5BNO - chains C and D of the 4 polymer chains in the assembly; structure by X-ray diffraction, 2.15 A resolution.

== Chain C ==
Name: Capsid protein VP3
From: Enterovirus D68
Reference sequence: Q68T42 (Q68T42_9ENTO); residues 1-247 here correspond to UniProt positions 318-564 (UniProt number = residue number + 317)
Sequence (247 residues; numbered 1 to 247; the number before each row is that of its first residue):
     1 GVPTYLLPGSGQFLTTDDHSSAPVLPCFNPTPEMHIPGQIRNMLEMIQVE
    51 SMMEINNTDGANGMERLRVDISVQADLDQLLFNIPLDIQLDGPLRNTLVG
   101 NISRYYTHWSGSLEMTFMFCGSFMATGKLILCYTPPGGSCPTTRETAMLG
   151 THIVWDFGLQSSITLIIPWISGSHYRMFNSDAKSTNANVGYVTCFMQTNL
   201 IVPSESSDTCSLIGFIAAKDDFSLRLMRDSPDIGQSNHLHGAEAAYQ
Swiss-Prot annotation at these positions:
  - binding site (N-acetylneuraminate): Asp-91, Arg-95, Pro-231, Asp-232, Ile-233

== Chain D ==
Name: Capsid protein VP4
From: Enterovirus D68
Reference sequence: Q68T42 (Q68T42_9ENTO); residues 1-68 here correspond to UniProt positions 2-69 (UniProt number = residue number + 1)
Sequence (68 residues; numbered 1 to 68; the number before each row is that of its first residue):
     1 GAQVTRQQTGTHENANIATNGSHITYNQINFYKDSYAASASKQDFSQDPS
    51 KFTEPVVEGLKAGAPVLK
Unresolved in the structure: 1-29, 68
Swiss-Prot annotation at these positions:
  - site: Lys-68 (Cleavage)
  - lipidation: Gly-1 (N-myristoyl glycine)

== Interface between chain C and chain D ==
Residue-residue contacts (37; chain C residue first):
  Asp-18(C) / Ser-39(D)
  Asp-18(C) / Ala-40(D)  hydrogen bond (side chain-backbone)
  Asp-18(C) / Lys-42(D)  salt bridge
  His-19(C) / Ser-39(D)
  Ser-20(C) / Asn-30(D)
  Ser-20(C) / Tyr-32(D)
  Ser-20(C) / Ala-37(D)
  Ser-20(C) / Ala-38(D)
  Ser-20(C) / Ser-39(D)
  Ser-21(C) / Tyr-32(D)
  Ser-21(C) / Ala-37(D)  hydrogen bond (backbone-backbone)
  Ala-22(C) / Tyr-32(D)  hydrogen bond (backbone-side chain)
  Pro-23(C) / Tyr-32(D)
  Pro-23(C) / Asp-34(D)
  Pro-23(C) / Tyr-36(D)
  Pro-23(C) / Ala-37(D)
  Val-24(C) / Tyr-36(D)
  Leu-25(C) / Tyr-36(D)  hydrogen bond (backbone-side chain)
  Pro-26(C) / Asp-34(D)
  Cys-27(C) / Asp-34(D)  hydrogen bond (backbone-side chain)
  Gly-38(C) / Phe-52(D)
  Gln-39(C) / Lys-51(D)  hydrogen bond (backbone-side chain)
  Gln-39(C) / Phe-52(D)
  Arg-41(C) / Asp-44(D)
  Arg-41(C) / Ser-46(D)
  Arg-41(C) / Gln-47(D)
  Arg-41(C) / Asp-48(D)
  Asn-42(C) / Gln-47(D)
  Glu-45(C) / Gln-47(D)
  Glu-45(C) / Asp-48(D)  hydrogen bond (side chain-backbone)
  Glu-45(C) / Pro-49(D)
  Gln-48(C) / Pro-49(D)
  Gln-48(C) / Thr-53(D)
  Val-49(C) / Phe-52(D)  hydrophobic
  Gln-160(C) / Pro-65(D)
  Gln-160(C) / Val-66(D)  hydrogen bond (side chain-backbone)
  Gln-160(C) / Leu-67(D)  hydrogen bond (side chain-backbone)
Interface residues without a listed pair, chain C (21 interface residues in all): Phe-28, Ile-40, Leu-159

== Summary ==
The interface between chain C and chain D involves 21 residues on one side and 20 on the other, with 9
hydrogen bonds and 1 salt bridge. Polar contacts include Asp-18(C)/Lys-42(D), Asp-18(C)/Ala-40(D) and
Ala-22(C)/Tyr-32(D). UniProt lists 5 N-acetylneuraminate-binding residues on chain C.
Chain C is Capsid protein VP3 and chain D is Capsid protein VP4, both from Enterovirus D68; the structure,
Crystal structure of human enterovirus D68 in complex with 6'SLN, was determined by X-ray diffraction together
with 5BNN and 5BNP from the same study.
